Entry 8PHS (electron microscopy, 2.82 A resolution); this record covers chains BK and BN of the 75 polymer chains in the assembly.

[Chain BK]
Name: Major capsid protein
Source organism: Borreliella burgdorferi B31
Sequence (319 residues; row label = number of the first residue in the row):
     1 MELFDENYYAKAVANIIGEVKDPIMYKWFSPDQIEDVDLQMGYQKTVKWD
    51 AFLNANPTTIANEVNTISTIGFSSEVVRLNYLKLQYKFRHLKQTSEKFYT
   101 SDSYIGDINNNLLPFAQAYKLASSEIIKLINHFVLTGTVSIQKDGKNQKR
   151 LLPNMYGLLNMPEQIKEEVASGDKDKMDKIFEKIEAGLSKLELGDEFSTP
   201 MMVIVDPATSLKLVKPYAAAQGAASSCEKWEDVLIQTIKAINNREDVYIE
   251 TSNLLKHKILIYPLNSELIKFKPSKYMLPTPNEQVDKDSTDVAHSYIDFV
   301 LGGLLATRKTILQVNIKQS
Disordered / not traced: 219-226

[Chain BN]
Name: Decorator protein P03
Source organism: Borreliella burgdorferi B31
Sequence (185 residues; row label = number of the first residue in the row):
     1 MSDITKIKQEFDKKVAEIQALMKNPQQDSGLLSNSIDFRDQNLIFSNSGG
    51 VCTSSKDKIENYPAKGYPYKRGVKLSFGDGTTELEVEAGGGDDLYGVCSD
   101 IDEFSGMATVIPITNNFTGYLTLKKDGQNGVNPGDKLNFNQHGELEKVTG
   151 AQKSVNAIALSKAHKLTEDLFIVLASVFGNRAIKG
Disordered / not traced: 1-3, 149-152, 183-185

[Interface between chain BK and chain BN]
Contacting residue pairs (25; chain BK residue first):
  M1(BK) - F11(BN)
  M1(BK) - Q19(BN)
  M1(BK) - Q26(BN)
  L3(BK) - F11(BN)  hydrophobic
  K87(BK) - T53(BN)  hydrogen bond (side chain-backbone)
  K87(BK) - S54(BN)
  R89(BK) - S48(BN)  hydrogen bond
  I108(BK) - N24(BN)  hydrogen bond (backbone-side chain)
  N109(BK) - N24(BN)  hydrogen bond (backbone-side chain)
  N110(BK) - I101(BN)
  E125(BK) - F38(BN)
  K128(BK) - F38(BN)
  L129(BK) - F38(BN)  hydrophobic
  H132(BK) - F38(BN)
  H132(BK) - R39(BN)
  I141(BK) - R39(BN)
  I141(BK) - D40(BN)  hydrogen bond (backbone-backbone)
  Q142(BK) - R39(BN)
  Q142(BK) - D40(BN)
  K143(BK) - D37(BN)
  K143(BK) - R39(BN)
  K143(BK) - D40(BN)  hydrogen bond (backbone-side chain)
  N253(BK) - R39(BN)
  L254(BK) - R39(BN)
  D286(BK) - S55(BN)
Other interface residues (no listed pair), chain BK (20 interface residues in all): N111, S140, Y296
Other interface residues (no listed pair), chain BN (20 interface residues in all): D12, V15, K23, Q41, S46, D100, D102

[Summary]
Chain BK and chain BN each contribute 20 residues to their interface; the contacts include 6 hydrogen bonds.
Polar pairs include K87(BK)-T53(BN), R89(BK)-S48(BN) and I108(BK)-N24(BN).
Chain BK is Major capsid protein and chain BN is Decorator protein P03, both from Borreliella burgdorferi B31;
the structure, Bottom cap of the Borrelia bacteriophage BB1 procapsid, fivefold-symmetrized outer shell, was
determined by electron microscopy (same publication as 8PHP, 8PHQ and 8PHR).
